PDB entry 7DBP | electron microscopy, 4.50 A resolution (low resolution: residue-level contacts below are approximate; hydrogen-bond / salt-bridge calls are withheld) | chains A and I of the 11 polymer chains in the assembly

Chain A:
Name: Histone H3.1
Organism: Homo sapiens
Reference sequence: P68431 (H31_HUMAN); residues 0-135 here correspond to UniProt positions 1-136 (UniProt number = residue number + 1)
Sequence (136 residues; numbered 0 to 135; the number before each row is that of its first residue; numbering starts at 0):
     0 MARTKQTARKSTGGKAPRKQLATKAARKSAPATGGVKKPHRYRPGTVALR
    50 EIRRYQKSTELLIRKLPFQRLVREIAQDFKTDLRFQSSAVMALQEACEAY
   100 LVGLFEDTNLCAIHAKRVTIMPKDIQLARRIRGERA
Not modelled in the structure: 0-37
Curated features (UniProtKB/Swiss-Prot):
  - modified residue: Arg2 (Asymmetric dimethylarginine), Thr3 (Phosphothreonine), Lys4 (Allysine), Gln5 (5-glutamyl dopamine), Thr6 (Phosphothreonine), Arg8 (Citrulline), Lys9 (N6,N6,N6-trimethyllysine), Ser10 (ADP-ribosylserine), Thr11 (Phosphothreonine), Lys14 (N6-(2-hydroxyisobutyryl)lysine), Arg17 (Asymmetric dimethylarginine), Lys18 (N6-(2-hydroxyisobutyryl)lysine), Lys23 (N6-(2-hydroxyisobutyryl)lysine), Arg26 (Citrulline), Lys27 (N6,N6,N6-trimethyllysine), Ser28 (ADP-ribosylserine), Lys36 (N6,N6,N6-trimethyllysine), Lys37 (N6-methyllysine), Tyr41 (Phosphotyrosine), Lys56 (N6,N6,N6-trimethyllysine) and 8 more in UniProt
  - lipidation: Lys18 (N6-decanoyllysine)

Chain I:
Molecule: 177-nt DNA strand
Sequence (177 nucleotides; each row starts with the number of its first residue; numbers below 1 keep their minus sign (DA-87 is residue -87)):
   -87 ACTTACGCGGCCGCCCTGGAGAATCCCGGTGCCGAGGCCGCTCAATTGGT
   -37 CGTAGACAGCTCTAGCACCGCTTAAACGCACGTACGCGCTGTCCCCCGCG
    13 TTTTAACCGCCAAGGGGATTACTCCCTAGTCTCCAGGCACGTGTCAGATA
    63 TATACATCCTGTGCATGTATTGAAAGT
Not modelled in the structure: 88-89

How chain A and chain I interact:
Pairs across the interface (15):
  Arg40(A) - DG-6(I)
  Arg40(A) - DC70(I)
  Arg40(A) - DC71(I)
  Arg42(A) - DC70(I)
  Thr45(A) - DC70(I)
  Arg63(A) - DA-14(I)
  Arg72(A) - DG-23(I)
  Arg83(A) - DA-24(I)
  Arg83(A) - DG-23(I)
  Phe84(A) - DG-23(I)
  Gln85(A) - DA-24(I)
  Arg116(A) - DC-3(I)
  Val117(A) - DC-3(I)
  Thr118(A) - DC-3(I)
  Met120(A) - DG-2(I)
Also at the interface, not in a pair above, chain A (16 interface residues in all): His39, Tyr41, Pro43, Leu82
Also at the interface, not in a pair above, chain I (11 interface residues in all): DA-13, DC-7, DT-5

Overview:
Chain A and chain I form an interface of 16 and 11 residues respectively.
Here chain A is Histone H3.1 (Homo sapiens) and chain I is a 177-nt DNA strand. Entry 7DBP (Linker histone
defines structure and self-association behaviour of the 177 bp human chromosome) was determined by electron
microscopy.
